PDB entry 7T3D | electron microscopy, 3.38 A resolution | chains A and B of the 18 polymer chains in the assembly

Chain A:
Protein: Hemagglutinin HA1 chain
From: Influenza A virus (A/California/04/2009(H1N1))
Reference sequence: C3W5S1 (C3W5S1_I09A0); the construct lacks a stretch of the UniProt sequence, so the offset changes along the chain: 11-55 = UniProt 18-62; 56-83 = UniProt 64-91; 84-92 = UniProt 93-101; 93-125 = UniProt 103-135; 3 more segments
Chain sequence (331 residues; each row starts with the number of its first residue; a row labelled like 125A-125C holds insertion residues (125A, then the next letters in order)):
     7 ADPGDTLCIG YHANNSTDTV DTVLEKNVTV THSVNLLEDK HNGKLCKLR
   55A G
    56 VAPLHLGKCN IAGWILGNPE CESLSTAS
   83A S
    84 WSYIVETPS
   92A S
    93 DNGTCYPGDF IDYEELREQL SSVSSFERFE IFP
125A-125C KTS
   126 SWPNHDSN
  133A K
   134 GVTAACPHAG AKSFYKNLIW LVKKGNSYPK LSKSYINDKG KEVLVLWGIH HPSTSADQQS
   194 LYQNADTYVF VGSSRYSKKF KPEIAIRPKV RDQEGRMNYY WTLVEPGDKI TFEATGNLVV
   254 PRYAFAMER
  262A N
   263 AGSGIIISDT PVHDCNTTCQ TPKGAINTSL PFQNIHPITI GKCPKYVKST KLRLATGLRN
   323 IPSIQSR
Not modelled in the structure: 7-9, 326-329
Sequence notes: expression tag (7-10)
Disulfide bonds: Cys52-Cys277, Cys64-Cys76, Cys97-Cys139, Cys281-Cys305
Covalently attached groups: N-acetylglucosamine (NAG) linked to Asn21, Asn33, Asn94, Asn278, Asn289

Chain B:
Protein: Hemagglutinin HA2 chain
From: Influenza A virus (A/California/04/2009(H1N1))
Reference sequence: C3W5S1 (C3W5S1_I09A0); residues 1-174 here correspond to UniProt positions 345-518 (UniProt number = residue number + 344)
Chain sequence (174 residues; numbered 1 to 174; the number before each row is that of its first residue):
     1 GLFGAIAGFI EGGWTGMVDG WYGYHHQNEQ GSGYAADLKS TQNAIDKITN KVNSVIEKMN
    61 TQFTAVGKEF NHLEKRIENL NKKVDDGFLD IWTYNAELLV LLENERTLDY HDSNVKNLYE
   121 KVRSQLKNNA KEIGNGCFEF YHKCDNTCME SVKNGTYDYP KYSEEAKLNR EEID
Not modelled in the structure: 1-8, 172-174
Sequence notes: engineered mutation Lys47 (Glu391 in C3W5S1)
Disulfide bonds: Cys144-Cys148
Covalently attached groups: N-acetylglucosamine (NAG) linked to Asn154

Interface between chain A and chain B:
Disulfides between the chains: Cys14(A)-Cys137(B)
Residue-residue contacts (116; chain A residue first):
  Asp11(A) with Gln27(B); Asn28(B); Glu29(B), hydrogen bond (side chain-backbone); Phe140(B), hydrogen bond (backbone-backbone); Lys143(B); Cys144(B), hydrogen bond (side chain-backbone); Asp145(B); Met149(B)
  Thr12(A) with His26(B); Gln27(B), hydrogen bond (backbone-backbone); Phe138(B); Glu139(B); Met149(B)
  Leu13(A) with Tyr24(B), hydrophobic; His25(B); Cys137(B); Phe138(B), hydrogen bond (backbone-backbone); Phe140(B), hydrophobic; Val152(B), hydrophobic
  Cys14(A) with Trp14(B); Tyr24(B); His25(B), hydrogen bond (backbone-backbone); Gly136(B); Cys137(B), disulfide
  Ile15(A) with Ile10(B); Trp14(B); Gly23(B); Tyr24(B), hydrophobic; Leu118(B), hydrophobic; Tyr119(B), hydrophobic; Val122(B), hydrophobic; Gly136(B), hydrogen bond (backbone-backbone)
  Gly16(A) with Trp14(B); Tyr22(B); Gly23(B), hydrogen bond (backbone-backbone)
  Tyr17(A) with Ile10(B), hydrophobic; Gly12(B); Gly13(B); Trp14(B), hydrogen bond (backbone-backbone); Trp21(B)
  His18(A) with Trp14(B); Met17(B); Gly20(B); Trp21(B), hydrogen bond (backbone-backbone)
  Ala19(A) with Gly13(B); Trp14(B), hydrogen bond (backbone-backbone); Thr15(B)
  Val26(A) with Asn104(B)
  Asp27(A) with Leu101(B); Asn104(B), hydrogen bond (backbone-side chain)
  Thr28(A) with Leu101(B); Leu108(B)
  Val29(A) with Leu101(B); Leu102(B); Glu105(B)
  Leu30(A) with Glu105(B)
  His38(A) with Trp21(B), hydrogen bond
  Val40(A) with Val52(B), hydrophobic
  Leu42(A) with Ile56(B), hydrophobic; Val100(B), hydrophobic
  Arg55(A) with Phe63(B)
  Glu106(A) with Asn71(B), hydrogen bond
  Arg109(A) with Glu69(B), salt bridge
  Gly264(A) with Phe63(B); Thr64(B); Ala65(B)
  Ser265(A) with Ala65(B)
  Ser291(A) with Ile56(B)
  Pro293(A) with Ile56(B); Met59(B)
  Phe294(A) with Met59(B), hydrophobic; Trp92(B), hydrophobic; Ala96(B), hydrophobic
  Pro299(A) with Val66(B)
  Ile300(A) with Val66(B), hydrophobic; Gly67(B)
  Thr301(A) with Ala65(B); Val66(B), hydrogen bond (backbone-backbone)
  Ile302(A) with Thr64(B)
  Gly303(A) with Gln62(B); Phe63(B); Thr64(B), hydrogen bond (backbone-backbone)
  Lys304(A) with Thr61(B); Phe63(B)
  Cys305(A) with Thr61(B), hydrogen bond (backbone-side chain)
  Lys307(A) with Met59(B); Trp92(B)
  Tyr308(A) with Leu89(B)
  Val309(A) with Leu89(B), hydrophobic; Thr93(B)
  Lys310(A) with Leu89(B); Asp90(B), salt bridge; Thr93(B), hydrogen bond (backbone-side chain)
  Ser311(A) with Glu97(B), hydrogen bond
  Leu314(A) with Ala96(B); Glu97(B); Val100(B), hydrophobic
  Arg315(A) with Val100(B); Asn104(B), hydrogen bond (backbone-side chain)
  Leu316(A) with Val52(B), hydrophobic; Glu103(B); Asn104(B)
  Ala317(A) with Asn104(B), hydrogen bond (backbone-side chain); Thr107(B)
  Thr318(A) with Trp21(B); Ile48(B); Val52(B); Thr107(B); His111(B), hydrogen bond (backbone-side chain)
  Gly319(A) with Leu108(B); His111(B), hydrogen bond (backbone-side chain)
  Leu320(A) with Trp21(B); His111(B)
  Arg321(A) with Leu108(B)
  Ile323(A) with Gly12(B); Gly13(B), hydrogen bond (backbone-backbone)
Also at the interface, not in a pair above, chain A (55 interface residues in all): Gly10, Val34, Val36, Thr37, Leu54, Gly266, Ile267, Leu292, Lys313
Also at the interface, not in a pair above, chain B (62 interface residues in all): Glu11, Val18, Val55, Val115, Lys153

Summary:
55 residues of chain A and 62 residues of chain B are in contact; the contacts include 1 disulfide bond, 24
hydrogen bonds and 2 salt bridges. Polar contacts include Arg109(A)-Glu69(B), Lys310(A)-Asp90(B) and
Asp11(A)-Glu29(B). Covalently linked N-acetylglucosamine: at Asn21(A), Asn33(A), Asn94(A), Asn278(A) and
Asn289(A).
Here chain A is Hemagglutinin HA1 chain and chain B is Hemagglutinin HA2 chain, both from Influenza A virus
(A/California/04/2009(H1N1)). Entry 7T3D (CryoEM map of anchor 222-1C06 Fab and lateral patch 2B05 Fab binding
H1 HA) was determined by electron microscopy.
